Entry 2P2C (X-ray diffraction, 3.24 A resolution); this record covers chains A and D of the 6 polymer chains in the assembly.

Chain A:
Molecule: Caspase-2
Organism: Homo sapiens
Notes: EC 3.4.22.-
UniProt: P42575 (CASP2_HUMAN); residues 2-168 here correspond to UniProt positions 167-333 (UniProt number = residue number + 165)
Sequence (169 residues; numbered 0 to 168; the number before each row is that of its first residue; numbering starts at 0):
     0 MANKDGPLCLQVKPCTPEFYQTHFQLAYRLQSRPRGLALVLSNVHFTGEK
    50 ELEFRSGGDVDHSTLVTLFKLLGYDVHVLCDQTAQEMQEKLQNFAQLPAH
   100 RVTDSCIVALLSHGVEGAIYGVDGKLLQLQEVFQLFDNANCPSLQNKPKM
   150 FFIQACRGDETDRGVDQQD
Disordered / not traced: 0-6
Differences from the reference sequence: cloning artifact (0-1); variant Leu-7 (Val172 in P42575)
Curated features (UniProtKB/Swiss-Prot):
  - active site: His-112, Cys-155
From the paper describing this entry:
  - conformationally variable residues: Cys-155
  - catalytic residues: Cys-155 (citing earlier work)

Chain D:
Molecule: Caspase-2
Organism: Homo sapiens
Notes: EC 3.4.22.-
UniProt: P42575 (CASP2_HUMAN); residues 201-305 here correspond to UniProt positions 348-452 (UniProt number = residue number + 147)
Sequence (106 residues; row label = number of the first residue in the row):
   200 MAGKEKLPKMRLPTRSDMICGYACLKGTAAMRNTKRGSWYIEALAQVFSE
   250 RACDMHVADMLVKVNALIKDREGYAPGTEFHRCKEMSEYCSTLCRHLYLF
   300 PGHPPT
Disordered / not traced: 200-207
Differences from the reference sequence: cloning artifact (200)

How chain A and chain D interact:
Residue-residue contacts (10; chain A residue first):
  Asn-145(A) / Lys-268(D)  hydrogen bond
  Asp-161(A) / Thr-213(D)  hydrogen bond
  Arg-162(A) / Arg-210(D)  hydrogen bond (backbone-side chain)
  Gly-163(A) / Arg-210(D)  hydrogen bond (backbone-side chain)
  Gly-163(A) / Leu-211(D)
  Val-164(A) / Arg-210(D)
  Val-164(A) / Leu-211(D)  hydrogen bond (backbone-backbone)
  Gln-166(A) / Lys-208(D)
  Gln-166(A) / Met-209(D)  hydrogen bond (backbone-backbone)
  Gln-166(A) / Leu-211(D)
Other interface residues (no listed pair), chain A (8 interface residues in all): Gln-129, Asp-165
Other interface residues (no listed pair), chain D (8 interface residues in all): Pro-212, Lys-225

In short:
The chain A/chain D interface involves 8 residues from each chain; the contacts include 6 hydrogen bonds.
Polar pairs include Asn-145(A)/Lys-268(D), Asp-161(A)/Thr-213(D) and Arg-162(A)/Arg-210(D). Curated annotation
(UniProt) lists active-site residues His-112(A) and Cys-155(A) on chain A. The paper reports the catalytic
residue Cys-155(A); conformational variability at Cys-155(A).
Chain A is Caspase-2 and chain D is Caspase-2, both from Homo sapiens; the structure, Inhibition of caspase-2
by a designed ankyrin repeat protein (DARPin), was determined by X-ray diffraction.
